PDB entry 3KMF | neutron diffraction, 2.00 A resolution | chains E and G of the 4 polymer chains in the assembly

[Chain E]
Name: Hemoglobin subunit alpha
Organism: Homo sapiens
Reference sequence: P69905 (HBA_HUMAN); residues 401-541 here correspond to UniProt positions 2-142 (UniProt number = residue number - 399)
Chain sequence (141 residues; row label = number of the first residue in the row):
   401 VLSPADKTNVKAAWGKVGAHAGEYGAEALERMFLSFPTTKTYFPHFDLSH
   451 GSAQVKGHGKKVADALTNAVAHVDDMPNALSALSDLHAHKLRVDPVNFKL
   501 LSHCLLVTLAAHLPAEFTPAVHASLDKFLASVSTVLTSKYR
Ion coordination: heme Fe near His487 (its only coordinating residue here)
Ligand contacts: heme (HEM): Met432, Thr439, Tyr442, Phe443, His445, Phe446, His458, Lys461, Val462, Ala465, Leu466, Leu483, Leu486, His487, Leu491, Val493, Asn497, Phe498, Leu501, Leu536
Swiss-Prot annotation at these positions:
  - binding site (O2): His458
  - binding site (heme b): His487
  - site: Thr408, Asn409 (Microbial infection: Cleavage), Lys411 (Not glycated), Ala413, Trp414 (Microbial infection: Cleavage), Tyr424, Gly425 (Microbial infection: Cleavage), Leu429, Glu430 (Microbial infection: Cleavage), His445, Phe446 (Microbial infection: Cleavage), Asp447, Leu448 (Microbial infection: Cleavage), Ser452, Ala453 (Microbial infection: Cleavage), Val455, Lys456 (Microbial infection: Cleavage), Lys456 (Not glycated), Gly459, Lys460 (Microbial infection: Cleavage), Lys460 (Not glycated), Lys490 (Not glycated), Leu491, Arg492 (Microbial infection: Cleavage), Lys499 (Not glycated), Leu506, Val507 (Microbial infection: Cleavage), Thr508, Leu509 (Microbial infection: Cleavage), Val521, His522 (Microbial infection: Cleavage), Ser533, Thr534 (Microbial infection: Cleavage)
  - modified residue: Ser403 (Phosphoserine), Lys407 (N6-succinyllysine), Thr408 (Phosphothreonine), Lys411 (N6-succinyllysine), Lys416 (N6-acetyllysine), Tyr424 (Phosphotyrosine), Ser435 (Phosphoserine), Lys440 (N6-succinyllysine), Ser449 (Phosphoserine), Ser502 (Phosphoserine), Thr508 (Phosphothreonine), Ser524 (Phosphoserine), Ser531 (Phosphoserine), Thr534 (Phosphothreonine), Thr537 (Phosphothreonine), Ser538 (Phosphoserine)
  - glycosylation (N-linked (Glc) (glycation) lysine): Lys407, Lys416, Lys440, Lys461

[Chain G]
Name: Hemoglobin subunit beta
Organism: Homo sapiens
Reference sequence: P68871 (HBB_HUMAN); residues 601-746 here correspond to UniProt positions 2-147 (UniProt number = residue number - 599)
Chain sequence (146 residues; row label = number of the first residue in the row):
   601 VHLTPEEKSAVTALWGKVNVDEVGGEALGRLLVVYPWTQRFFESFGDLST
   651 PDAVMGNPKVKAHGKKVLGAFSDGLAHLDNLKGTFATLSELHCDKLHVDP
   701 ENFRLLGNVLVCVLAHHFGKEFTPPVQAAYQKVVAGVANALAHKYH
Ion coordination: heme Fe near His692 (its only coordinating residue here)
Ligand contacts: heme (HEM): Leu631, Thr638, Phe641, Phe642, His663, Lys666, Val667, Ala670, Phe671, Leu688, Leu691, His692, Leu696, Val698, Asn702, Phe703, Leu706, Val737, Leu741
Swiss-Prot annotation at these positions:
  - binding site ((2R)-2,3-bisphosphoglycerate): Val601, His602, Lys682, His743
  - binding site (heme b): His663, His692
  - site: Glu607, Lys608 (Microbial infection: Cleavage), Gly625, Glu626 (Microbial infection: Cleavage), Gly629, Arg630 (Microbial infection: Cleavage), Tyr635, Pro636 (Microbial infection: Cleavage), Trp637, Thr638 (Microbial infection: Cleavage), Phe645, Gly646 (Microbial infection: Cleavage), Asp652, Ala653 (Microbial infection: Cleavage), Gly656, Asn657 (Microbial infection: Cleavage), Lys659 (Not glycated), Phe671, Ser672 (Microbial infection: Cleavage), Gly674, Leu675 (Microbial infection: Cleavage), Lys682 (Not glycated), Thr684, Phe685 (Microbial infection: Cleavage), His692, Cys693 (Microbial infection: Cleavage), Lys695 (Not glycated), Arg704, Leu705 (Microbial infection: Cleavage), Leu710, Val711 (Microbial infection: Cleavage), Gly719, Lys720 (Microbial infection: Cleavage), Phe722, Thr723 (Microbial infection: Cleavage), Ala728, Ala729 (Microbial infection: Cleavage) and 2 more in UniProt
  - modified residue: Val601 (N-acetylvaline), Ser609 (Phosphoserine), Thr612 (Phosphothreonine), Ser644 (Phosphoserine), Thr650 (Phosphothreonine), Lys659 (N6-acetyllysine), Lys682 (N6-acetyllysine), Thr687 (Phosphothreonine), Cys693 (S-nitrosocysteine), Lys744 (N6-acetyllysine)
  - glycosylation: Val601 (N-linked (Glc) (glycation) valine), Lys608 (N-linked (Glc) (glycation) lysine), Lys617 (N-linked (Glc) (glycation) lysine), Lys666 (N-linked (Glc) (glycation) lysine), Lys720 (N-linked (Glc) (glycation) lysine), Lys744 (N-linked (Glc) (glycation) lysine)

[Chain E / chain G interface]
Pairs across the interface - 30 pairs, chain E then chain G:
  Glu430(E) - Pro724(G)
  Arg431(E) - Phe722(G)  hydrogen bond (side chain-backbone)
  Arg431(E) - Pro724(G)
  Arg431(E) - Gln727(G)  hydrogen bond
  Leu434(E) - Pro724(G)  hydrophobic
  Leu434(E) - Ala728(G)
  Ser435(E) - Gln727(G)
  Ser435(E) - Ala728(G)
  Ser435(E) - Gln731(G)
  Phe436(E) - Gln731(G)
  His503(E) - Asn708(G)
  His503(E) - Gln731(G)  hydrogen bond
  Val507(E) - Ala715(G)
  Val507(E) - Gln727(G)
  Ala510(E) - Cys712(G)
  Ala510(E) - Ala715(G)
  Ala510(E) - His716(G)
  Ala511(E) - Ala715(G)  hydrogen bond (backbone-backbone)
  Ala511(E) - Gly719(G)
  Pro514(E) - His716(G)  hydrogen bond (backbone-side chain)
  Phe517(E) - Arg630(G)  hydrogen bond (backbone-side chain)
  Phe517(E) - His716(G)
  Thr518(E) - Arg630(G)
  Pro519(E) - Arg630(G)
  Pro519(E) - Val633(G)
  Pro519(E) - Met655(G)  hydrophobic
  His522(E) - Arg630(G)  hydrogen bond
  His522(E) - Val634(G)
  Asp526(E) - Val634(G)
  Asp526(E) - Tyr635(G)  hydrogen bond
Other interface residues (no listed pair), chain E (16 interface residues in all): Ala523
Other interface residues (no listed pair), chain G (19 interface residues in all): Val711, Lys720, Thr723, Pro725

[Summary]
Chain E and chain G form an interface of 16 and 19 residues respectively; the contacts include 8 hydrogen
bonds. Among the polar pairs are Arg431(E)-Phe722(G), Arg431(E)-Gln727(G) and His503(E)-Gln731(G). Bound to
chain E: heme. Ligands of chain G: heme.
Here chain E is Hemoglobin subunit alpha and chain G is Hemoglobin subunit beta, both from Homo sapiens. Entry
3KMF (Room Temperature Time-of-Flight Neutron Diffraction Study of Deoxy Human Normal Adult Hemoglobin) was
determined by neutron diffraction.
